2UXL - chains L and M of the 3 polymer chains in the assembly; structure by X-ray diffraction, 2.88 A resolution.

== Chain L ==
Name: Reaction center protein L chain
Organism: Rhodobacter sphaeroides
UniProt: P0C0Y8 (RCEL_RHOSH); residue numbers follow UniProt; this construct covers 1-281
Amino-acid sequence (281 residues; numbered 1 to 281; the number before each row is that of its first residue):
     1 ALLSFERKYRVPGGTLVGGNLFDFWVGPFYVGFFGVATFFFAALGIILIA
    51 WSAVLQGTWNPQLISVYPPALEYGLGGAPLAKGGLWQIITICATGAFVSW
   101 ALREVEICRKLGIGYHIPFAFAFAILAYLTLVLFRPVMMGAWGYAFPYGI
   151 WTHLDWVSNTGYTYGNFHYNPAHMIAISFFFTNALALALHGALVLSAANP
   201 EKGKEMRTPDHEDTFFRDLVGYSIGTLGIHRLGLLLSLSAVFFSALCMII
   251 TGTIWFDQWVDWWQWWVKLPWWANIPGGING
Bound ions: bacteriochlorophyll a Mg site 1 near His153 (its only coordinating residue here); bacteriochlorophyll a Mg site 2 near His173 (its only coordinating residue here); Fe ion: His190, His230 (shared with His219(M), Glu234(M), His266(M) of chain M)
Residues lining bound ligands:
  - bacteriochlorophyll a (BCL), molecule 1: Ile46, Tyr128, Leu131, Phe146, Ile150, His153, Leu154, Trp156, Val157
  - bacteriochlorophyll a (BCL), molecule 2: Phe97, Ala124, Ile125, Ala127, Tyr128, Leu131, Trp156, Val157, Ser158, Thr160, Gly161, Tyr162, Asn166, Phe167, His168, His173, Ala176, Ile177, Phe180, Ser244, Ala245, Cys247, Met248
  - bacteriochlorophyll a (BCL), molecule 3: Val157, Tyr162, His168, Phe181
  - bacteriochlorophyll a (BCL), molecule 4: His168, His173, Met174, Ile177, Ser178, Phe181, Thr182
  - bacteriopheophytin a (BPH), molecule 1: Thr38, Phe41, Ala42, Gly45, Ile49, Ile89, Cys92, Ala93, Ala96, Phe97, Trp100, Glu104, Ile117, Ala120, Phe121, Phe123, Ala124, Tyr128, Phe146, Tyr148, Gly149, Ile150, His153, Ser237, Leu238, Val241
  - bacteriopheophytin a (BPH), molecule 2: Phe181, Ala184, Leu185, Ala188, Leu189, Phe216, Leu219, Val220
  - heptane-1,2,3-triol (HTO): Trp86, Gln87, Thr90, Ile91, Thr94, Leu133, Trp142
  - ubiquinone-10 (U10): Val26, Phe29, Val31, Gly35, Val36, Phe39, Trp100
  - ubiquinone-2 (UQ2): Leu185, Ala186, Leu189, His190, Leu193, Val194, Pro209, Glu212, Asp213, Phe216, Tyr222, Ser223, Ile224, Gly225, Thr226, Ile229, His230, Leu232

== Chain M ==
Name: Reaction center protein M chain
Organism: Rhodobacter sphaeroides
UniProt: P0C0Y9 (RCEM_RHOSH); residues 1-307 here = UniProt positions 1-307
Amino-acid sequence (307 residues; each row starts with the number of its first residue):
     1 AEYQNIFSQVQVRGPADLGMTEDVNLANRSGVGPFSTLLGWFGNAQLGPI
    51 YLGSLGVLSLFSGLMWFFTIGIWFWYQAGWNPAVFLRDLFFFSLEPPAPE
   101 YGLSFAAPLKEGGLWLIASFFMFVAVWSWWGRTYLRAQALGMGKHTAWAF
   151 LSAIWLWMVLGFIRPILMGSWSEAVPYGIFSHLDWTNNFSLVHGNLFYNP
   201 FHGLSIAFLYGSALLFAMHGATILAVSRFGGERELEQIADRGTAAERAAL
   251 FWRWTMGFNATMEGIHRWAIWMAVLVTLTGGIGILLSGTVVDNWYVWGQN
   301 HGMAPLN
Not modelled in the structure: 304-307
Bound ions: bacteriochlorophyll a Mg site 1 near His182 (its only coordinating residue here); bacteriochlorophyll a Mg site 2 near His202 (its only coordinating residue here); Fe ion: His219, Glu234, His266 (shared with His190(L), His230(L) of chain L)
Residues lining bound ligands:
  - bacteriochlorophyll a (BCL), molecule 1: Trp66, Met122, Val126, Ala153, Leu156, Trp157, Leu160, Trp185, Thr186, Asn187, Phe189, Ser190, Asn195, Leu196, Phe197, His202, Ser205, Ile206, Leu209, Tyr210, Val276, Thr277, Gly280, Gly281, Gly283, Ile284
  - bacteriochlorophyll a (BCL), molecule 2: Phe67, Met122, Trp157, Leu160, Val175, Ile179, His182, Leu183, Trp185, Thr186
  - bacteriochlorophyll a (BCL), molecule 3: Phe197, Gly203, Ile206, Ala207, Tyr210, Gly211, Leu214
  - bacteriopheophytin a (BPH), molecule 1: Ser59, Leu60, Gly63, Leu64, Trp66, Phe67, Ala125, Val126, Trp129, Thr133, Thr146, Ala149, Phe150, Ala153, Ala273, Val274, Thr277
  - bacteriopheophytin a (BPH), molecule 2: Tyr210, Ala213, Leu214, Ala217, Met218, Trp252, Thr255, Met256
  - spheroidene (SPO): Trp66, Phe67, Phe68, Ile70, Gly71, Ile72, Phe74, Trp75, Phe85, Leu89, Phe105, Trp115, Leu116, Ser119, Phe120, Met122, Phe123, Trp157, Met158, Leu160, Gly161, Phe162, Trp171, Val175, Pro176, Tyr177, Gly178, Ile179, His182
  - ubiquinone-10 (U10): Leu214, Leu215, Met218, His219, Thr222, Ile223, Ala245, Ala248, Ala249, Trp252, Met256, Phe258, Asn259, Ala260, Thr261, Met262, Ile265, Trp268, Met272

== Chain L / chain M interface ==
Pairs across the interface (199):
  Leu3(L) - Leu250(M)  hydrophobic
  Leu3(L) - Arg253(M)
  Leu3(L) - Asn259(M)
  Phe5(L) - Arg241(M)
  Phe5(L) - Glu246(M)
  Glu6(L) - Leu250(M)
  Glu6(L) - Arg253(M)
  Glu6(L) - Trp254(M)  hydrogen bond
  Lys8(L) - Glu246(M)  salt bridge
  Tyr9(L) - Thr243(M)  hydrogen bond
  Tyr9(L) - Glu246(M)  hydrogen bond
  Tyr9(L) - Arg247(M)
  Tyr9(L) - Leu250(M)  hydrophobic
  Tyr9(L) - Trp254(M)
  Arg10(L) - Trp254(M)
  Trp25(L) - Trp254(M)
  Pro28(L) - Arg253(M)
  Pro28(L) - Trp254(M)
  Pro28(L) - Gly257(M)
  Phe29(L) - Trp254(M)
  Phe29(L) - Met256(M)
  Phe29(L) - Gly257(M)
  Tyr30(L) - Trp254(M)  hydrogen bond (backbone-backbone)
  Trp100(L) - Thr255(M)
  Arg103(L) - Trp254(M)  hydrogen bond (side chain-backbone)
  Arg103(L) - Thr255(M)  hydrogen bond (side chain-backbone)
  Glu104(L) - Phe251(M)
  Glu104(L) - Thr255(M)
  Ile107(L) - Phe251(M)  hydrophobic
  Ile107(L) - Trp254(M)
  Ile107(L) - Thr255(M)
  Cys108(L) - Phe251(M)  hydrophobic
  Lys110(L) - Trp254(M)
  Leu111(L) - Arg247(M)  hydrogen bond (backbone-side chain)
  Leu111(L) - Leu250(M)  hydrophobic
  Leu111(L) - Phe251(M)
  Leu111(L) - Trp254(M)  hydrophobic
  Gly112(L) - Arg228(M)  hydrogen bond (backbone-side chain)
  Gly112(L) - Phe229(M)
  Ile113(L) - Ala225(M)
  Ile113(L) - Val226(M)  hydrophobic
  Ile113(L) - Arg228(M)
  Ile113(L) - Arg247(M)
  Ile113(L) - Phe251(M)  hydrophobic
  Gly114(L) - Ala225(M)  hydrogen bond (backbone-backbone)
  Gly114(L) - Arg228(M)
  His116(L) - Gln4(M)  hydrogen bond (side chain-backbone)
  His116(L) - Ala221(M)
  His116(L) - Leu224(M)
  His116(L) - Ala225(M)
  Ile117(L) - Ala221(M)
  Ile117(L) - Thr222(M)
  Ile117(L) - Phe251(M)  hydrophobic
  Ile117(L) - Trp252(M)  hydrophobic
  Trp151(L) - Phe197(M)
  Tyr162(L) - Asn187(M)  hydrogen bond
  Asn166(L) - Leu183(M)
  Asn166(L) - Asp184(M)
  Asn166(L) - Asn187(M)
  His168(L) - Leu183(M)  hydrogen bond (side chain-backbone)
  His168(L) - Thr186(M)
  Tyr169(L) - Phe180(M)
  Tyr169(L) - Asp184(M)  hydrogen bond
  Met174(L) - Phe180(M)  hydrophobic
  Met174(L) - Leu183(M)  hydrophobic
  Phe180(L) - Leu209(M)
  Phe180(L) - Ala213(M)  hydrophobic
  Asn183(L) - Ser212(M)
  Asn183(L) - Ala213(M)  hydrogen bond (side chain-backbone)
  Asn183(L) - Phe216(M)
  Ala184(L) - Ala273(M)
  Ala186(L) - Phe216(M)
  Leu187(L) - Ser212(M)
  Leu187(L) - Phe216(M)
  Leu187(L) - Ala269(M)
  Ala188(L) - Ala273(M)  hydrophobic
  His190(L) - His219(M)  hydrogen bond
  His190(L) - Glu234(M)  salt bridge
  His190(L) - His266(M)  hydrogen bond
  Gly191(L) - His266(M)
  Ala192(L) - His145(M)
  Ala192(L) - Thr146(M)
  Ala192(L) - Ile270(M)  hydrophobic
  Val194(L) - Glu234(M)
  Val194(L) - Leu235(M)
  Val194(L) - His266(M)
  Leu195(L) - His145(M)
  Leu195(L) - Glu263(M)
  Leu195(L) - Arg267(M)
  Ser196(L) - Met142(M)
  Ser196(L) - Gly143(M)  hydrogen bond (backbone-backbone)
  Ser196(L) - His145(M)  hydrogen bond (backbone-side chain)
  Ala197(L) - Leu235(M)  hydrophobic
  Ala198(L) - Leu235(M)
  Asn199(L) - Gly143(M)
  Asn199(L) - His145(M)
  Asn199(L) - Glu263(M)  hydrogen bond
  Asn199(L) - Arg267(M)  hydrogen bond
  Pro200(L) - Gly141(M)
  Pro200(L) - Gly143(M)
  Glu201(L) - Gln138(M)
  Glu201(L) - Gly141(M)  hydrogen bond (backbone-backbone)
  Glu201(L) - Lys144(M)  salt bridge
  Met206(L) - Leu235(M)
  Met206(L) - Ala239(M)  hydrophobic
  Arg207(L) - Glu22(M)  salt bridge
  Arg207(L) - Leu140(M)  hydrogen bond (side chain-backbone)
  Arg207(L) - Gly141(M)
  Arg207(L) - Met142(M)
  Arg207(L) - Leu235(M)
  Thr208(L) - Leu235(M)
  Pro209(L) - Leu235(M)
  Asp210(L) - Met20(M)
  His211(L) - Met20(M)
  His211(L) - Glu22(M)  salt bridge
  His211(L) - Leu140(M)
  His211(L) - Met142(M)
  Glu212(L) - Leu235(M)
  Thr214(L) - Gly19(M)
  Thr214(L) - Met20(M)  hydrogen bond (side chain-backbone)
  Thr214(L) - Arg29(M)
  Thr214(L) - Leu140(M)
  Phe215(L) - Thr133(M)
  Phe215(L) - Arg136(M)
  Phe215(L) - Ala137(M)
  Phe215(L) - Leu140(M)
  Phe215(L) - Thr146(M)
  Arg217(L) - Asn44(M)
  Arg217(L) - Gln46(M)
  Arg217(L) - Gly48(M)
  Arg217(L) - Pro49(M)
  Arg217(L) - Ile50(M)
  Asp218(L) - Val24(M)
  Asp218(L) - Arg29(M)  salt bridge
  Asp218(L) - Ile50(M)
  Asp218(L) - Tyr51(M)  hydrogen bond (backbone-backbone)
  Asp218(L) - Arg132(M)  hydrogen bond (backbone-side chain)
  Leu219(L) - Trp129(M)
  Leu219(L) - Arg132(M)  hydrogen bond (backbone-side chain)
  Leu219(L) - Thr133(M)
  Val220(L) - Ile50(M)
  Gly221(L) - Leu47(M)
  Gly221(L) - Gly48(M)  hydrogen bond (backbone-backbone)
  Gly221(L) - Pro49(M)
  Gly221(L) - Ile50(M)
  Tyr222(L) - Leu39(M)
  Tyr222(L) - Asn44(M)  hydrogen bond (side chain-backbone)
  Tyr222(L) - Gln46(M)
  Tyr222(L) - Leu47(M)  hydrophobic
  Ser223(L) - Asn44(M)  hydrogen bond (backbone-side chain)
  Ile224(L) - Phe42(M)  hydrophobic
  Ile224(L) - Gly43(M)
  Ile224(L) - Asn44(M)  hydrogen bond (backbone-backbone)
  Gly225(L) - Asn44(M)
  Thr226(L) - Glu232(M)
  Leu227(L) - Leu224(M)  hydrophobic
  His230(L) - His219(M)  hydrogen bond
  His230(L) - Gly220(M)
  His230(L) - Ile223(M)
  His230(L) - Glu234(M)  salt bridge
  His230(L) - His266(M)
  Arg231(L) - Asn5(M)  hydrogen bond
  Arg231(L) - Ile6(M)  hydrogen bond (side chain-backbone)
  Arg231(L) - Phe7(M)
  Arg231(L) - Ser8(M)  hydrogen bond
  Arg231(L) - Trp41(M)
  Arg231(L) - Phe42(M)  hydrogen bond (side chain-backbone)
  Arg231(L) - Leu224(M)
  Leu232(L) - Phe42(M)
  Gly233(L) - Phe216(M)
  Leu234(L) - Ala217(M)
  Leu234(L) - Ala221(M)  hydrophobic
  Leu234(L) - Leu224(M)  hydrophobic
  Ser237(L) - Ala213(M)
  Ser237(L) - Ala217(M)
  Trp263(L) - Phe180(M)  hydrophobic
  Trp266(L) - Leu86(M)  hydrogen bond (side chain-backbone)
  Trp266(L) - Arg87(M)  hydrogen bond (side chain-backbone)
  Val267(L) - Arg87(M)
  Val267(L) - Phe91(M)  hydrophobic
  Trp272(L) - Ala83(M)
  Trp272(L) - Leu86(M)  hydrophobic
  Trp272(L) - Arg87(M)  hydrogen bond (backbone-side chain)
  Ile275(L) - Asn81(M)
  Ile275(L) - Val84(M)  hydrophobic
  Ile275(L) - Arg87(M)  hydrogen bond (backbone-side chain)
  Pro276(L) - Val84(M)
  Gly277(L) - Val84(M)
  Gly277(L) - Arg87(M)  hydrogen bond (backbone-side chain)
  Gly278(L) - Gln77(M)  hydrogen bond (backbone-backbone)
  Gly278(L) - Val84(M)
  Gly278(L) - Asp88(M)
  Ile279(L) - Asp88(M)  hydrogen bond (backbone-side chain)
  Ile279(L) - Phe91(M)  hydrophobic
  Ile279(L) - Phe92(M)  hydrophobic
  Asn280(L) - Arg87(M)
  Asn280(L) - Asp88(M)  hydrogen bond (backbone-side chain)
  Asn280(L) - Phe91(M)
  Gly281(L) - Arg87(M)
Other interface residues (no listed pair), chain L (96 interface residues in all): Ala1, Ala120, Leu154, Val157, Ser158, Phe181, Leu189, Leu193, Lys204, Asp213, Gly228, Ile229, Ala273, Asn274
Other interface residues (no listed pair), chain M (98 interface residues in all): Tyr3, Asp17, Ala78, Phe90, Ala149, Leu191, Tyr198, Leu215, Ser227, Ile238, Met272

== In short ==
96 residues of chain L and 98 residues of chain M are in contact, with 43 hydrogen bonds and 7 salt bridges.
Among the polar pairs are Lys8(L)-Glu246(M), His190(L)-Glu234(M) and Glu201(L)-Lys144(M).
Here chain L is Reaction center protein L chain and chain M is Reaction center protein M chain, both from
Rhodobacter sphaeroides. Entry 2UXL (X-ray high resolution structure of the photosynthetic reaction center
from Rb. sphaeroides at pH 10 in ...) was determined by X-ray diffraction together with 2J8C, 2J8D, 2UWS,
2UWT, 2UWU, 2UWV and 7 further entries from the same study.
